8FJX - chain A; structure by X-ray diffraction, 2.17 A resolution.

# Chain A
Molecule: Trifunctional purine biosynthetic protein adenosine-3
Source organism: Homo sapiens
Notes: EC 6.3.4.13, 6.3.3.1, 2.1.2.2
UniProt: P22102 (PUR2_HUMAN); numbering as in UniProt (aligned over 808-1010)
Sequence (210 residues; numbered 807 to 1016; the number before each row is that of its first residue):
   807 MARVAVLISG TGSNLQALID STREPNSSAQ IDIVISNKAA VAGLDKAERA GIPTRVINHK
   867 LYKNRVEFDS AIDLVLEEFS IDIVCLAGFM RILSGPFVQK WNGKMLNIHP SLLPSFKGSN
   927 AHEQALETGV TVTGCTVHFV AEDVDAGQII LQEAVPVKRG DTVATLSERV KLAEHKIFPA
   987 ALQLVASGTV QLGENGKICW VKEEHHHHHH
Disordered / not traced: 807, 1008-1016
Construct notes: initiating methionine (807); expression tag (1011-1016)
UniProt features mapped onto this chain:
  - active site: His915 (Proton donor)
  - binding site (N(1)-(5-phospho-beta-D-ribosyl)glycinamide): Gly818 to Asn820, Lys977 to Glu980
  - binding site ((6R)-10-formyltetrahydrofolate): Arg871, Met896 to Leu899, Asn913, Ala947 to Asp951
  - site: Asp951 (Raises pKa of active site His)
Small-molecule neighbours:
  - glycinamide ribonucleotide (GAR): Gly816, Thr817, Gly818, Ser819, Asn820, Leu821, Ala893, Gly894, Phe895, Met896, Ile914, His915, Pro916, Ser925, Lys977, Glu980
  - Y7L (N-{5-[5-(2-amino-4-oxo-3,4-dihydro-5H-pyrrolo[3,2-d]pyrimidin-5-yl)pentyl]thiophene-2-carbonyl}-L-glutamic acid): Arg871, Leu892, Phe895, Met896, Arg897, Ile898, Leu899, Val904, Asn913, His915, Gly924, Ser925, His944, Val946, Ala947, Glu948, Asp949, Val950
Reported in the primary citation:
  - binding site for Y7L: Arg871, Met896, Arg897, Ile898, Leu899, Asn913, His915, Gly924, Ser925, His944, Val946, Ala947, Glu948, Asp949, Val950

# Overview
Ligands of chain A: compound Y7L and glycinamide ribonucleotide. UniProt lists active-site residue His915, 7
N(1)-(5-phospho-beta-D-ribosyl)glycinamide-binding residues and 11 (6R)-10-formyltetrahydrofolate-binding
residues. The paper reports a binding site for Y7L at Arg871, Met896 and Arg897 among others.
Chain A is Trifunctional purine biosynthetic protein adenosine-3 (Homo sapiens); the structure, Human GAR
transformylase in complex with GAR substrate and AGF320 inhibitor, was determined by X-ray diffraction (same
publication as 8FJV, 8FJW and 8FJY).
